PDB entry 3TGU | X-ray diffraction, 2.70 A resolution | chains R and W of the 20 polymer chains in the assembly

[Chain R]
Name: Cytochrome b-c1 complex subunit Rieske, mitochondrial
From: Gallus gallus
Notes: EC 1.10.2.2
UniProt: Q5ZLR5 (UCRI_CHICK); residues 1-196 here correspond to UniProt positions 77-272 (UniProt number = residue number + 76)
Amino-acid sequence (196 residues; row label = number of the first residue in the row):
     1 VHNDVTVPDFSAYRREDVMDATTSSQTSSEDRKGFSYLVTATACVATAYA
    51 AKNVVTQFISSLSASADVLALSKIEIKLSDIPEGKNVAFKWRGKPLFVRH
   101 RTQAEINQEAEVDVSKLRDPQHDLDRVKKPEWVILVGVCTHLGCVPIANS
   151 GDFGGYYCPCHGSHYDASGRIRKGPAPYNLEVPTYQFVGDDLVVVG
Disulfide bonds: Cys144-Cys160
Metal / ion sites: 2Fe-2S cluster Fe: Cys139, His141, Cys158, His161
Residues lining bound ligands: 2Fe-2S cluster (FES): Cys139, His141, Leu142, Gly143, Cys144, Cys158, Cys160, His161, Gly162, Ser163, Pro175
Curated features (UniProtKB/Swiss-Prot):
  - binding site ([2Fe-2S] cluster): Cys139, His141, Leu142, Cys158, His161, Ser163

[Chain W]
Name: Mitochondrial ubiquinol-cytochrome c reductase 7.2 kda protein
From: Gallus gallus
Notes: EC 1.10.2.2
UniProt: D0VX27 (D0VX27_CHICK); residues 4-64 here correspond to UniProt positions 1-61 (UniProt number = residue number - 3)
Amino-acid sequence (61 residues; each row starts with the number of its first residue):
     4 ALLRQAYSALFRRTSTFALTVVLGAVLFERAFDQGADAIFEHLNEGKLWK
    54 HIKHKYEASEE
Not modelled in the structure: 64

[Interface between chain R and chain W]
Pairs across the interface (28):
  Thr27(R) - Arg7(W)
  Glu30(R) - Leu6(W)
  Glu30(R) - Arg7(W)  salt bridge
  Glu30(R) - Tyr10(W)
  Glu30(R) - Ser11(W)  hydrogen bond
  Asp31(R) - Leu6(W)
  Asp31(R) - Arg7(W)
  Lys33(R) - Tyr10(W)  hydrogen bond
  Gly34(R) - Leu6(W)
  Gly34(R) - Tyr10(W)
  Gly34(R) - Phe14(W)
  Tyr37(R) - Tyr10(W)  hydrophobic
  Tyr37(R) - Phe14(W)  hydrophobic
  Tyr37(R) - Phe20(W)
  Leu38(R) - Phe14(W)  hydrophobic
  Thr40(R) - Phe20(W)
  Ala41(R) - Phe20(W)  hydrophobic
  Cys44(R) - Val24(W)  hydrophobic
  Val45(R) - Val24(W)
  Val45(R) - Gly27(W)
  Val45(R) - Ala28(W)  hydrophobic
  Val45(R) - Phe31(W)  hydrophobic
  Ala48(R) - Ala28(W)  hydrophobic
  Tyr49(R) - Phe31(W)  hydrophobic
  Tyr49(R) - Glu32(W)
  Tyr49(R) - Phe35(W)
  Tyr49(R) - Asp36(W)  hydrogen bond
  Lys52(R) - Glu32(W)  salt bridge
Interface residues without a listed pair, chain R (16 interface residues in all): Phe35, Asn53

[In short]
The interface between chain R and chain W involves 16 residues on one side and 13 on the other; the contacts
include 3 hydrogen bonds and 2 salt bridges. Among the polar pairs are Glu30(R)-Arg7(W), Lys52(R)-Glu32(W) and
Glu30(R)-Ser11(W). Ligands of chain R: 2Fe-2S cluster.
Here chain R is Cytochrome b-c1 complex subunit Rieske, mitochondrial and chain W is Mitochondrial
ubiquinol-cytochrome c reductase 7.2 kda protein, both from Gallus gallus. Entry 3TGU (Cytochrome bc1 complex
from chicken with pfvs-designed moa inhibitor bound) was determined by X-ray diffraction.
